6FUL - chain A; structure by X-ray diffraction, 1.65 A resolution.

Chain A:
Protein: Lysine-specific demethylase 6A
From: Homo sapiens
Notes: EC 1.14.11.-
Reference sequence: O15550 (KDM6A_HUMAN); residue numbers follow UniProt; this construct covers 877-1401
Amino-acid sequence (531 residues; each row starts with the number of its first residue):
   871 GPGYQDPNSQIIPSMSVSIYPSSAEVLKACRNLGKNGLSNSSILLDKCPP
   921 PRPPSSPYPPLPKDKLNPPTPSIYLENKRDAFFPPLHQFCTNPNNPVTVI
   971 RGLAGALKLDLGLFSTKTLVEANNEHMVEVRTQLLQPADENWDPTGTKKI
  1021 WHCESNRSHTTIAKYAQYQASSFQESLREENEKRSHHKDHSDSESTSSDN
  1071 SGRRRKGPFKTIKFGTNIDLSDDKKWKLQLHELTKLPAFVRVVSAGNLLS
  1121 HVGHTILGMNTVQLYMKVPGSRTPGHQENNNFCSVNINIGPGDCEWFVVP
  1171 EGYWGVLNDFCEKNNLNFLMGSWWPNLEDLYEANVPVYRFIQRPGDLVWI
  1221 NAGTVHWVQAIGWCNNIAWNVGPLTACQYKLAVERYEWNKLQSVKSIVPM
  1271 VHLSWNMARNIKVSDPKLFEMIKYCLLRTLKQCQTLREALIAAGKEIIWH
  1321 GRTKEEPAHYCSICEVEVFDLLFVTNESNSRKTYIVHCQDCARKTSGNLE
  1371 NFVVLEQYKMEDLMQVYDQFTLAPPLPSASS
Disordered / not traced: 871-885, 903-907, 1051-1077, 1396-1401
Differences from the reference sequence: expression tag (871-876); conflict Asn878 (Ser in O15550), Ser879 (Pro in O15550)
Ion coordination: Mn2+: His1146, Glu1148, His1226 (together with E7Z); Zn2+: Cys1331, Cys1334, Cys1358, Cys1361
Ligand contacts:
  - E7Z (1-methyl-5-oxidanyl-4-oxidanylidene-pyridine-2-carboxylic acid): Phe1084, Tyr1135, Lys1137, Thr1143, His1146, Glu1148, Asn1156, Trp1166, His1226, Val1228, Asn1236, Ala1238
  - 2-(2-methoxyethoxy)ethanol (PG0): Val1113, Ser1114, Ala1115, Ser1120, His1121, Asn1280
Curated features (UniProtKB/Swiss-Prot):
  - binding site (Fe cation): His1146, Glu1148, His1226
  - binding site (Zn(2+)): Cys1331, Cys1334, Cys1358, Cys1361
  - natural variant: Arg922 (R922K: In a patient with chronic myelomonocytic leukemia), Leu1106 (L1106R: In a colorectal cancer sample)
  - mutagenesis: His1146 (H1146A: Abolishes histone demethylase activity)

Summary:
Ligands of chain A: compound E7Z and 2-(2-methoxyethoxy)ethanol. The Mn2+ site is built by His1146, Glu1148
and His1226. Cys1331, Cys1334, Cys1358 and Cys1361 form the Zn2+ site. Curated annotation (UniProt) lists 3 Fe
cation-binding residues, 4 Zn2+-binding residues and one mutagenesis site.
Chain A is Lysine-specific demethylase 6A (Homo sapiens); the structure, Crystal structure of UTX complexed
with 5-hydroxy-4-keto-1-methyl-picolinate, was determined by X-ray diffraction (same publication as 6FUK and
6G8F).
